Entry 6JQ0 (electron microscopy, 3.54 A resolution); this record covers chains C and G of the 7 polymer chains in the assembly.

# Chain C
Molecule: Uncharacterized AAA domain-containing protein C31G5.19
From: Schizosaccharomyces pombe 972h-
UniProtKB: O14114 (YEJJ_SCHPO); residue numbers follow UniProt; this construct covers 1-1190
Chain sequence (1198 residues; numbered -7 to 1190; the number before each row is that of its first residue; numbers below 1 keep their minus sign (Gly-7 is residue -7)):
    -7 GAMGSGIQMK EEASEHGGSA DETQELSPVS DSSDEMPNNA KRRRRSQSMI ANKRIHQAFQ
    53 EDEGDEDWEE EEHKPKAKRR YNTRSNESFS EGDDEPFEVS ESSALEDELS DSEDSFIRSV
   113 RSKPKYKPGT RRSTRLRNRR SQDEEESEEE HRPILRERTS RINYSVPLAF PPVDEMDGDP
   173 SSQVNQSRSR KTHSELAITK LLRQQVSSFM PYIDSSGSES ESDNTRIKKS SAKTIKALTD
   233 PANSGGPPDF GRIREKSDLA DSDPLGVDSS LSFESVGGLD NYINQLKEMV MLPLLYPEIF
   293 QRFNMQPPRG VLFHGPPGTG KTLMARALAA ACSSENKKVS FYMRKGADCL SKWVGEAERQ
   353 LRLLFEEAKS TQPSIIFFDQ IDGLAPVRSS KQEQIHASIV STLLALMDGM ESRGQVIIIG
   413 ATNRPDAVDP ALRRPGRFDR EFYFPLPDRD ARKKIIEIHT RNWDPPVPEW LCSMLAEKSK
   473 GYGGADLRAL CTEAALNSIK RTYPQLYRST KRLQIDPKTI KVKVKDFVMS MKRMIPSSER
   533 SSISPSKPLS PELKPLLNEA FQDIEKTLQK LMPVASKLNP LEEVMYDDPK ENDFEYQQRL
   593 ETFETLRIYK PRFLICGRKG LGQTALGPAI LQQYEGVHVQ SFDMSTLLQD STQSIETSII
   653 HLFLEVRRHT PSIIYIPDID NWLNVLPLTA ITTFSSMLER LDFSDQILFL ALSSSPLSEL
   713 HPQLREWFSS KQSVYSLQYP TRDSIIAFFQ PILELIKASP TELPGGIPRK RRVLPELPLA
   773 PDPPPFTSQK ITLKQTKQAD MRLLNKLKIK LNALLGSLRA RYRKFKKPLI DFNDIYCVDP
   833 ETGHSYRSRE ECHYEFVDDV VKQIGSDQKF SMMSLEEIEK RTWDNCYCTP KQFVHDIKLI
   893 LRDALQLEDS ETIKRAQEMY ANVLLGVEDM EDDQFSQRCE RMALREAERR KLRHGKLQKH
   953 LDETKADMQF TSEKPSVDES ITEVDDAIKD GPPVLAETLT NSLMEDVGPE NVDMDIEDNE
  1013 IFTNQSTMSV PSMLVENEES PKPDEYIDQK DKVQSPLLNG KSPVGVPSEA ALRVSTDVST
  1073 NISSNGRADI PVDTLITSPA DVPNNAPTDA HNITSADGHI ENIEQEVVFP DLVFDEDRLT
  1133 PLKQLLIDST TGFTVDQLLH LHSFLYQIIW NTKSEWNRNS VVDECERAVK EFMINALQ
Disordered / not traced: -7 to 262, 773-1128, 1188-1190
Sequence notes: expression tag (-7 to 0); engineered mutation Gln372 (Glu in O14114)
Residues lining bound ligands:
  - ATP (adenosine-5'-triphosphate), molecule 1: Ser267, Val268, Gly269, Pro308, Pro309, Gly310, Thr311, Gly312, Lys313, Thr314, Leu315, Gln372, Asn415, Ile447, His451, Gly476, Ala477, Arg480
  - ATP, molecule 2: Asp400, Arg426, Arg429
Curated features (UniProtKB/Swiss-Prot):
  - binding site (ATP): Pro309 to Thr314
  - mutagenesis: Trp345 (W345A: Severely impairs histone deposition activity), Glu385 (E385A: Severely impairs histone deposition activity), Glu900 (E900A: Severely impairs histone deposition activity)
What the authors report for this chain:
  - binding site for unknown substrate (chain G): Trp345
  - mutagenesis - W345A, E385A: unchanged catalytic activity on ATP
  - mutagenesis - W345A, E385A: unchanged binding to histone

# Chain G
Molecule: unknown substrate
From: Spodoptera frugiperda
Chain sequence (14 residues; row label = number of the first residue in the row; X marks 14 residues of unknown identity (built as UNK)):
   333 XXXXXXXXXX XXXX

# Interface between chain C and chain G
Interface residues of chain C (facing chain G), 4 residues: Lys344, Trp345, Val346, Glu385

# Overview
No residue of chain C is in contact with chain G. Chain C binds ATP. Curated annotation (UniProt) lists 6
ATP-binding residues and 3 mutagenesis sites on chain C. From the paper: a binding site for unknown substrate
(chain G) at Trp345(C); W345A and E385A of chain C leave catalytic activity on ATP unchanged.
Here chain C is Uncharacterized AAA domain-containing protein C31G5.19 (Schizosaccharomyces pombe 972h-) and
chain G is unknown substrate (Spodoptera frugiperda). Entry 6JQ0 (CryoEM structure of Abo1 Walker B (E372Q)
mutant hexamer - ATP complex) was determined by electron microscopy, deposited together with 6JPQ and 6JPU.
